Entry 3T2A (X-ray diffraction, 2.10 A resolution); this record covers chains A and B.

# Chain A
Protein: Insulin A chain
Organism: Sus scrofa
UniProt: P01315 (INS_PIG); residues 1-21 here correspond to UniProt positions 88-108 (UniProt number = residue number + 87)
Chain sequence (21 residues; numbered 1 to 21; the number before each row is that of its first residue):
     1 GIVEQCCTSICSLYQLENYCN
Disulfides: Cys-6/Cys-11

# Chain B
Protein: Insulin B chain
Organism: Sus scrofa
UniProt: P01315 (INS_PIG); residues 1-30 here correspond to UniProt positions 25-54 (UniProt number = residue number + 24)
Chain sequence (30 residues; numbered 1 to 30; the number before each row is that of its first residue):
     1 FVNQHLCGSHLVEALYLVCGERGFFYTPKA

# How chain A and chain B interact
Contacting residue pairs (35):
  Gly-1(A) with Ala-30(B)
  Ile-2(A) with Leu-15(B), hydrophobic
  Val-3(A) with Pro-28(B)
  Cys-6(A) with Gln-4(B); His-5(B); Leu-6(B), hydrogen bond (backbone-backbone); Leu-11(B), hydrophobic
  Cys-7(A) with His-5(B), hydrogen bond (backbone-side chain); Leu-6(B); Cys-7(B), disulfide
  Thr-8(A) with His-5(B)
  Ser-9(A) with His-5(B)
  Ile-10(A) with Asn-3(B); Gln-4(B); His-5(B)
  Cys-11(A) with Val-2(B); Asn-3(B); Gln-4(B), hydrogen bond (backbone-backbone)
  Ser-12(A) with Asn-3(B)
  Leu-13(A) with Val-2(B); Val-18(B), hydrophobic
  Leu-16(A) with Val-2(B), hydrophobic; Leu-15(B)
  Glu-17(A) with Val-18(B); Arg-22(B), salt bridge
  Tyr-19(A) with Leu-15(B), hydrophobic; Phe-24(B); Phe-25(B), hydrogen bond (backbone-backbone)
  Cys-20(A) with Cys-19(B), disulfide; Arg-22(B); Gly-23(B)
  Asn-21(A) with Arg-22(B); Gly-23(B), hydrogen bond (backbone-backbone); Phe-24(B), hydrogen bond (side chain-backbone); Phe-25(B)
Interface residues without a listed pair, chain A (18 interface residues in all): Glu-4, Asn-18
Interface residues without a listed pair, chain B (19 interface residues in all): Ala-14, Tyr-26, Thr-27
Cross-chain cystine bridges: Cys-7(A)/Cys-7(B), Cys-20(A)/Cys-19(B)

# In short
18 residues of chain A and 19 residues of chain B are in contact; the contacts include 2 disulfide bonds, 6
hydrogen bonds and 1 salt bridge. Polar pairs include Glu-17(A)/Arg-22(B), Cys-7(A)/His-5(B) and
Asn-21(A)/Phe-24(B).
Chain A is Insulin A chain and chain B is Insulin B chain, both from Sus scrofa; the structure, TMAO-grown
cubic insulin (porcine), was determined by X-ray diffraction.
